Entry 4TVP (X-ray diffraction, 3.10 A resolution); this record covers chains L and H of the 6 polymer chains in the assembly.

[Chain L]
Protein: PGT122 Light chain
From: Homo sapiens
Sequence (213 residues; each row starts with the number of its first residue; note: 1 number in that range is skipped by the numbering (no residue carries it; nothing is unmodelled there); a row labelled like 67A-67C holds insertion residues (67A, then the next letters in order)):
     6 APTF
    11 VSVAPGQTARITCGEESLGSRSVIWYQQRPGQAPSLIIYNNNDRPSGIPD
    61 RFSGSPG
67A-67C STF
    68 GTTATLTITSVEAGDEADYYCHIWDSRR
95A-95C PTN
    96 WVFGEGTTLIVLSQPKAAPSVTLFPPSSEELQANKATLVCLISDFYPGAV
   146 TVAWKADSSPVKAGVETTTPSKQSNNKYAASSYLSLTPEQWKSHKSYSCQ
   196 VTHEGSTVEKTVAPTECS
Unresolved in the structure: 211-213
Disulfides: Cys23-Cys88, Cys135-Cys194

[Chain H]
Protein: PGT122 Heavy chain
From: Homo sapiens
Sequence (235 residues; numbered 1 to 214 plus 21 insertion-coded residues; the number before each row is that of its first residue; a row labelled like 82A-82C holds insertion residues (82A, then the next letters in order)):
     1 QVHLQESGPGLVKPSETLSLTCNVSGTLVRDNYWSWIRQPLGKQPEWIGY
    51 VHDSGDTNYNPSLKSRVHLSLDKSKNLVSLRL
82A-82C TGV
    83 TAADSAIYYCATTKHGRR
100A-100R IYGVVAFKEWFTYFYMDV
   101 WGKGTSVTVSSASTKGPSVFPLAPSSKSTSGGTAALGCLVKDYFPEPVTV
   151 SWNSGALTSGVHTFPAVLQSSGLYSLSSVVTVPSSSLGTQTYICNVNHKP
   201 SNTKVDKRVEPKSC
Unresolved in the structure: 127-130, 212-214
Disulfides: Cys22-Cys92, Cys138-Cys194
Covalently attached groups: N-acetylglucosamine (NAG) linked to Asn23

[How chain L and chain H interact]
Pairs across the interface - 77 pairs, chain L then chain H:
  Ser30(L) - Tyr100B(H)
  Ser30(L) - Phe100K(H)
  Arg31(L) - Arg100(H)  hydrogen bond (backbone-side chain)
  Ser32(L) - Tyr100M(H)
  Ile34(L) - Tyr100M(H)  hydrophobic
  Ile34(L) - Tyr100O(H)  hydrophobic
  Tyr36(L) - Tyr100O(H)
  Tyr36(L) - Met100P(H)  hydrogen bond (side chain-backbone)
  Gln38(L) - Gln39(H)  hydrogen bond
  Gln42(L) - Tyr91(H)
  Ala43(L) - Tyr91(H)  hydrophobic
  Ala43(L) - Gly102(H)
  Pro44(L) - Trp101(H)  hydrogen bond (backbone-side chain)
  Leu46(L) - Tyr100O(H)  hydrophobic
  Leu46(L) - Met100P(H)
  Leu46(L) - Asp100Q(H)
  Tyr49(L) - Tyr100O(H)
  Asn50(L) - Tyr100M(H)
  Gly67(L) - Arg100(H)  hydrogen bond (backbone-side chain)
  Tyr87(L) - Gln39(H)
  Tyr87(L) - Lys43(H)
  Tyr87(L) - Gln44(H)
  Tyr87(L) - Pro45(H)
  His89(L) - Trp47(H)
  Trp91(L) - Trp47(H)  hydrophobic
  Trp91(L) - Phe100K(H)
  Trp91(L) - Thr100L(H)
  Trp91(L) - Tyr100M(H)  hydrophobic
  Trp91(L) - Phe100N(H)
  Ser93(L) - Tyr100B(H)
  Trp96(L) - Glu46(H)
  Trp96(L) - Trp47(H)  hydrogen bond (backbone-backbone)
  Trp96(L) - Gly49(H)
  Trp96(L) - Asn58(H)
  Trp96(L) - Tyr59(H)
  Trp96(L) - Asn60(H)
  Trp96(L) - Pro61(H)
  Val97(L) - Gln44(H)
  Val97(L) - Pro45(H)
  Val97(L) - Glu46(H)
  Phe98(L) - Gln44(H)
  Phe98(L) - Pro45(H)  hydrogen bond (backbone-backbone)
  Gly99(L) - Gln44(H)
  Phe119(L) - Leu122(H)  hydrophobic
  Phe119(L) - Ala123(H)
  Phe119(L) - Val179(H)  hydrophobic
  Ser122(L) - Phe120(H)
  Ser122(L) - Pro121(H)
  Glu124(L) - Phe120(H)
  Glu124(L) - Pro121(H)
  Glu124(L) - Lys207(H)  salt bridge
  Glu125(L) - Phe120(H)
  Glu125(L) - Lys141(H)  salt bridge
  Lys130(L) - Lys141(H)
  Thr132(L) - Lys141(H)
  Val134(L) - Leu139(H)  hydrophobic
  Val134(L) - Ser177(H)
  Leu136(L) - Phe164(H)  hydrophobic
  Leu136(L) - Ser177(H)
  Leu136(L) - Val179(H)  hydrophobic
  Ile137(L) - Phe164(H)
  Ser138(L) - Phe164(H)
  Glu161(L) - Val167(H)
  Thr163(L) - Pro165(H)
  Thr163(L) - Ala166(H)
  Thr163(L) - Val167(H)
  Ser166(L) - Pro165(H)
  Gln168(L) - Thr163(H)  hydrogen bond (side chain-backbone)
  Lys172(L) - His162(H)
  Ala174(L) - Phe164(H)  hydrophobic
  Ala174(L) - Pro165(H)
  Ala175(L) - Phe164(H)
  Ser176(L) - Phe164(H)
  Tyr178(L) - Val167(H)  hydrophobic
  Tyr178(L) - Ser175(H)
  Tyr178(L) - Leu176(H)
  Tyr178(L) - Ser177(H)  hydrogen bond
Interface residues without a listed pair, chain L (46 interface residues in all): Asn51, Thr95B, Asn95C, Thr117, Pro120, Asp139
Interface residues without a listed pair, chain H (49 interface residues in all): Ile48, Tyr50, Val119, Ala135, Leu136, Gly137, Leu168, Gln169, Ser170

[In short]
46 residues of chain L face 49 of chain H across their interface; the contacts include 9 hydrogen bonds and 2
salt bridges. Polar pairs include Glu124(L)-Lys207(H), Glu125(L)-Lys141(H) and Arg31(L)-Arg100(H). Covalently
linked N-acetylglucosamine: at Asn23(H).
Chain L is PGT122 Light chain and chain H is PGT122 Heavy chain, both from Homo sapiens; the structure,
Crystal Structure of the HIV-1 BG505 SOSIP.664 Env Trimer Ectodomain, Comprising Atomic-Level Definition of
Pre-Fusion gp120 ..., was determined by X-ray diffraction.
